Entry 9JG6 (electron microscopy, 3.21 A resolution); this record covers chains J and m of the 48 polymer chains in the assembly.

[Chain J]
Name: Portal protein
From: Salmonella enterica subsp. enterica serovar Typhimurium
Reference sequence: A0A3V9J0D3 (A0A3V9J0D3_SALTM); residue numbers follow UniProt; this construct covers 1-725
Sequence (725 residues; each row starts with the number of its first residue):
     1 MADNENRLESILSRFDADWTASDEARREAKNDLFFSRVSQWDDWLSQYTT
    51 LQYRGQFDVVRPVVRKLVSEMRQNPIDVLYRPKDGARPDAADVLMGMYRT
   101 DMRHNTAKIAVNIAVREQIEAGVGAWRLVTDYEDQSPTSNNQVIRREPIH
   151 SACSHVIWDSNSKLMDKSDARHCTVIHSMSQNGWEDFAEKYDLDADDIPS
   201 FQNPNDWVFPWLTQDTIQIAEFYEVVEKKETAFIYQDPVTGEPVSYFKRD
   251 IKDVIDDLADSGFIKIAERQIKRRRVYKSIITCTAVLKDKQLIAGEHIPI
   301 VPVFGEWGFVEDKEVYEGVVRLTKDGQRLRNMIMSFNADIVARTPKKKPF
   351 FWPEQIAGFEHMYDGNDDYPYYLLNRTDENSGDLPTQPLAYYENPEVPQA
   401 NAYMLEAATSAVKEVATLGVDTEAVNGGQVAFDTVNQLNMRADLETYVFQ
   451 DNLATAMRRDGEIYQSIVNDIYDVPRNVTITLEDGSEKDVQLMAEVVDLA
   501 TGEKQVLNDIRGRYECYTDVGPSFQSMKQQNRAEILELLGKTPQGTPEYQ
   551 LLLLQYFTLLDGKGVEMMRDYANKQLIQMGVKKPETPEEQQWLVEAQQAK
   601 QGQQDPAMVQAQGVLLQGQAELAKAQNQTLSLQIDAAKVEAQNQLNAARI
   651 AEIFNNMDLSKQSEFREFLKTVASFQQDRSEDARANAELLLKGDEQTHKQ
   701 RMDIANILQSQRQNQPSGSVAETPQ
Not modelled in the structure: 1-5, 422-442, 635-725

[Chain m]
Name: P22 tail accessory factor
From: Salmonella enterica subsp. enterica serovar Typhimurium
Reference sequence: A0A444A265 (A0A444A265_SALTM); residues 1-166 here = UniProt positions 1-166
Sequence (166 residues; numbered 1 to 166; the number before each row is that of its first residue):
     1 MQIKTKGDLVRAALRKLGVASDATLTDVEPQSMQDAVDDLEAMMAEWYQD
    51 GKGIITGYVFSDDENPPAEGDDHGLRSSAVSAVFHNLACRIAPDYALEAT
   101 AKIIATAKYGKELLYKQTAISRAKRAPYPSRMPTGSGNSFANLNEWHYFP
   151 GEQNADSTTPHDEGNG
Not modelled in the structure: 154-166

[Chain J / chain m interface]
Pairs across the interface - 17 pairs, chain J then chain m:
  Gly358(J) - Lys116(m)
  Phe359(J) - Ile120(m)  hydrophobic
  His361(J) - Ile120(m)
  Asp367(J) - Arg125(m)  salt bridge
  Tyr369(J) - Ala123(m)
  Tyr369(J) - Arg125(m)
  Pro370(J) - Ala123(m)
  Pro370(J) - Lys124(m)
  Pro370(J) - Arg125(m)
  Tyr371(J) - Ala123(m)
  Thr377(J) - Lys108(m)
  Thr377(J) - Tyr109(m)
  Thr377(J) - Glu112(m)
  Glu379(J) - Lys102(m)  salt bridge
  Glu379(J) - Ala105(m)
  Glu379(J) - Tyr109(m)
  Asn380(J) - Lys102(m)
Other interface residues (no listed pair), chain J (15 interface residues in all): Asp368, Leu373, Asn375, Arg376, Asp378
Other interface residues (no listed pair), chain m (11 interface residues in all): Ala119

[Overview]
15 residues of chain J face 11 of chain m across their interface, with 2 salt bridges. Among the polar pairs
are Asp367(J)-Arg125(m) and Glu379(J)-Lys102(m).
Here chain J is Portal protein and chain m is P22 tail accessory factor, both from Salmonella enterica subsp.
enterica serovar Typhimurium. Entry 9JG6 (The tail-complex structure of phage P22) was determined by electron
microscopy (same publication as 9JGA, 9KYV, 9KYW, 9KYX and 9KYY).
